Entry 8U0Y (X-ray diffraction, 3.00 A resolution); this record covers chains C and D of the 4 polymer chains in the assembly.

== Chain C ==
Molecule: Receptor A
Source organism: Mus musculus
UniProt: Q5R1F7 (Q5R1F7_MOUSE); residues 3-90 here correspond to UniProt positions 23-110 (UniProt number = residue number + 20)
Amino-acid sequence (196 residues; row label = number of the first residue in the row; X marks 10 residues of unknown identity (built as UNK)):
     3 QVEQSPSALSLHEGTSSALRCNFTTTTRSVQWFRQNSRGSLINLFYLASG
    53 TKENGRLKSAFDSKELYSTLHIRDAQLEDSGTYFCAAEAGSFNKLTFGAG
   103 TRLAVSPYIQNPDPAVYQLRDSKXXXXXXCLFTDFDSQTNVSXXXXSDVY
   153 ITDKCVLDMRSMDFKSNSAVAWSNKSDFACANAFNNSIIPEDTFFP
Unresolved in the structure: 126-131, 145-148
Cystine bridges: Cys23-Cys87, Cys132-Cys182

== Chain D ==
Molecule: Receptor B
Source organism: Mus musculus
Amino-acid sequence (237 residues; numbered 3 to 239; the number before each row is that of its first residue; X marks 3 residues of unknown identity (built as UNK)):
     3 TAVFQTPNYHVTQVGNEVSFNCKQTLGHDTMYWYKQDSKKLLKIMFSYNN
    53 KQLIVNETVPRRFSPQSSDKAHLNLRIKSVEPEDSAVYLCASSFRWVGEQ
   103 YFGPGTRLTVLEDLKNVFPPEVAVFEPSAAAASHTQKATLVCLATGFYPD
   153 HVELSWWVNGKEVHSGVCTDPQPLKEQPALNDSRYALSSRLRVSATFWQN
   203 PXXXFRCQVQFYGLSENDEWTQDRAKPVTQIVSAEAW
Unresolved in the structure: 204-206
Cystine bridges: Cys24-Cys92, Cys144-Cys209

== Interface between chain C and chain D ==
Contacting residue pairs (70; chain C residue first):
  Arg30(C) with Trp98(D), hydrogen bond (side chain-backbone)
  Gln33(C) with Glu101(D); Gln102(D), hydrogen bond (side chain-backbone)
  Phe35(C) with Gln102(D); Phe104(D), hydrophobic
  Gln37(C) with Gln38(D), hydrogen bond
  Gly41(C) with Pro106(D)
  Leu43(C) with Leu44(D), hydrophobic; Phe104(D), hydrophobic
  Asn45(C) with Glu101(D), hydrogen bond; Gln102(D), hydrogen bond (side chain-backbone); Tyr103(D)
  Tyr48(C) with Gly100(D), hydrogen bond (side chain-backbone); Glu101(D)
  Phe86(C) with Gln38(D); Lys42(D)
  Asn95(C) with Val57(D)
  Lys96(C) with Ile46(D); Glu59(D), salt bridge
  Leu97(C) with Tyr36(D); Gln102(D)
  Phe99(C) with Tyr36(D), hydrophobic; Leu43(D); Leu44(D); Phe104(D), hydrophobic
  Gly100(C) with Leu43(D)
  Ala101(C) with Lys42(D)
  Tyr119(C) with Ser130(D); Ala132(D), hydrophobic; Ala133(D); His136(D); Thr137(D)
  Gln120(C) with Ser130(D)
  Leu121(C) with Phe127(D), hydrophobic; Glu128(D)
  Arg122(C) with Phe127(D); Glu128(D), hydrogen bond (backbone-backbone)
  Asp123(C) with Phe127(D)
  Ser124(C) with Val126(D), hydrogen bond (backbone-backbone); Ala238(D)
  Leu133(C) with Thr141(D)
  Tyr152(C) with Glu178(D), hydrogen bond (side chain-backbone)
  Ile153(C) with Leu176(D)
  Thr154(C) with Asp172(D); Leu176(D); Ser190(D); Arg192(D), hydrogen bond
  Asp155(C) with Arg192(D)
  Cys157(C) with Cys170(D), disulfide; Thr171(D); Asp172(D); Arg192(D)
  Val158(C) with Cys170(D), hydrogen bond (backbone-side chain)
  Leu159(C) with Gly168(D); Cys170(D), hydrophobic; Arg194(D)
  Asp160(C) with Gly168(D), hydrogen bond (backbone-backbone)
  Met161(C) with Arg194(D); Val195(D)
  Arg162(C) with Ser167(D), hydrogen bond
  Met164(C) with Ser196(D)
  Ser170(C) with Arg192(D), hydrogen bond (backbone-side chain)
  Ala171(C) with Arg192(D)
  Val172(C) with Val143(D), hydrophobic; Ser190(D); Arg192(D)
  Trp174(C) with Leu145(D), hydrophobic; Ala188(D), hydrophobic
  Phe196(C) with His136(D)
  Pro198(C) with Ala132(D), hydrophobic
Interface residues without a listed pair, chain C (41 interface residues in all): Ser42, Asp136
Interface residues without a listed pair, chain D (46 interface residues in all): Lys41, Leu91, Val99, Thr147, Val169, Glu237
Disulfides between the chains: Cys157(C)-Cys170(D)

== In short ==
41 residues of chain C face 46 of chain D across their interface; the contacts include 1 disulfide bond, 14
hydrogen bonds and 1 salt bridge. Among the polar pairs are Lys96(C)-Glu59(D), Arg30(C)-Trp98(D) and
Gln33(C)-Gln102(D).
Here chain C is Receptor A and chain D is Receptor B, both from Mus musculus. Entry 8U0Y (Bacterial protein
cpx) was determined by X-ray diffraction.
